Entry 9MKO (electron microscopy, 3.21 A resolution); this record covers chains F and I of the 14 polymer chains in the assembly.

== Chain F (and I) ==
Molecule: R-phycoerythrin class I alpha subunit
Organism: Ceramium secundatum
Notes: chain I of this document is another copy of the same molecule, construct and numbering; everything in this record applies to it too
Reference sequence: A0A1C9C9A7 (A0A1C9C9A7_9FLOR); residues 1-164 here = UniProt positions 1-164
Amino-acid sequence (164 residues; each row starts with the number of its first residue):
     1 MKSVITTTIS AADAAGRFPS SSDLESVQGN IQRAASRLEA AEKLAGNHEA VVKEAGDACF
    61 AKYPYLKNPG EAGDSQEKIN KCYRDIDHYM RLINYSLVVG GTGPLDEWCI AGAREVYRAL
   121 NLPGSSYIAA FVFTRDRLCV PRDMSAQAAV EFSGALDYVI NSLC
Differences from the reference sequence: conflict Pro64 (Ser in A0A1C9C9A7), Ala119 (Thr in A0A1C9C9A7), Gly124 (Ser in A0A1C9C9A7), Ile128 (Val in A0A1C9C9A7), Ala149 (Gly in A0A1C9C9A7), Phe152 (Tyr in A0A1C9C9A7), Ser153 (Gly in A0A1C9C9A7), Gly154 (Ala in A0A1C9C9A7)
Small-molecule neighbours:
  - phycoerythrobilin (PEB), molecule 1: Lys43, Leu44, Asn47, Val51, Glu54, Thr134, Arg137, Leu138, Cys139, Arg142, Asp143, Met144, Phe152
  - phycoerythrobilin (PEB), molecule 2: Phe60, Leu66, Ala72, Gly73, Lys78, Lys81, Cys82, Arg84, Asp85, His88, Tyr89, Trp108, Cys109, Val116, Tyr117, Leu120, Leu122, Pro123, Ser126, Tyr127

== Interface between chain F and chain I ==
Contacting residue pairs - 13 pairs, chain F then chain I:
  Lys62(F) - Glu71(I)  salt bridge
  Tyr63(F) - Tyr65(I)  hydrophobic
  Tyr63(F) - Glu71(I)  hydrogen bond
  Tyr65(F) - Tyr63(I)  hydrophobic
  Tyr65(F) - Tyr65(I)  hydrophobic
  Glu71(F) - Tyr63(I)  hydrogen bond
  Arg114(F) - Arg118(I)
  Arg118(F) - Ser162(I)  hydrogen bond (side chain-backbone)
  Arg118(F) - Cys164(I)
  Ala119(F) - Cys164(I)
  Ser162(F) - Arg118(I)  hydrogen bond (backbone-side chain)
  Cys164(F) - Arg118(I)  hydrogen bond (backbone-side chain)
  Cys164(F) - Ala119(I)
Also at the interface, not in a pair above, chain F (10 interface residues in all): Asn121
Also at the interface, not in a pair above, chain I (10 interface residues in all): Arg114, Ser125, Leu163

== Summary ==
Chain F and chain I each contribute 10 residues to their interface; the contacts include 5 hydrogen bonds and
1 salt bridge. Polar contacts include Lys62(F)-Glu71(I), Tyr63(F)-Glu71(I) and Arg118(F)-Ser162(I). Ligands of
chain F: phycoerythrobilin.
Both chains are R-phycoerythrin class I alpha subunit (Ceramium secundatum). Entry 9MKO (4D4 TCR bound to
R-phycoerythrin) was determined by electron microscopy (same publication as 9MGB, 9O60, 9O61 and 9O62).
